Entry 9LGM (electron microscopy, 2.84 A resolution); this record covers chains B and N of the 5 polymer chains in the assembly.

[Chain B]
Molecule: Guanine nucleotide-binding protein G(I)/G(S)/G(T) subunit beta-1
Source organism: Homo sapiens
UniProt: P62873 (GBB1_HUMAN); residue numbers follow UniProt; this construct covers 2-340
Sequence (346 residues; each row starts with the number of its first residue; numbers below 1 keep their minus sign (Ile-5 is residue -5)):
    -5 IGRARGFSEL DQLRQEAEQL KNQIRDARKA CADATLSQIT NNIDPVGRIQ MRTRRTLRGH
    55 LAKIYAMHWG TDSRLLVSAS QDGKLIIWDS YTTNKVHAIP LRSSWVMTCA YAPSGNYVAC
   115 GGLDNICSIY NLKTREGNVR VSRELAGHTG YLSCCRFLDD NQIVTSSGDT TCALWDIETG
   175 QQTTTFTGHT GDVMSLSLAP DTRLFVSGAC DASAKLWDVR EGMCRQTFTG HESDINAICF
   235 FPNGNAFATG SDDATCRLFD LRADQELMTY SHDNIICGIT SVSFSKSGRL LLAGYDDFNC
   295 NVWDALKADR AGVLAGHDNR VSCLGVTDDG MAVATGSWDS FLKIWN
Not modelled in the structure: -5 to 2
Sequence notes: expression tag (-5 to 1)
Curated features (UniProtKB/Swiss-Prot):
  - modified residue: Ser2 (N-acetylserine), His266 (Phosphohistidine)
  - natural variant: Leu30 (L30F: In MRD42; uncertain significance), Arg52 (R52G: In MRD42), Gly64 (G64V: In MRD42), Asp76 (D76E: In MRD42; D76G: In MRD42), Gly77 (G77S: In MRD42), Lys78 (K78R: In MRD42), Ile80 (I80N: In MRD42; I80T: In MRD42), His91 (H91R: In MRD42; uncertain significance), Ala92 (A92T: In MRD42), Pro94 (P94S: In MRD42), Leu95 (L95P: In MRD42), Arg96 (R96L: In MRD42), 5 further natural variant entries in UniProt

[Chain N]
Molecule: Nanobody 35
Source organism: Lama glama
Notes: antibody fragment or engineered binder
Sequence (157 residues; each row starts with the number of its first residue; numbers below 1 keep their minus sign (Met-22 is residue -22)):
   -22 MKYLLPTAAA GLLLLAAQPA MAMQVQLQES GGGLVQPGGS LRLSCAASGF TFSNYKMNWV
    38 RQAPGKGLEW VSDISQSGAS ISYTGSVKGR FTISRDNAKN TLYLQMNSLK PEDTAVYYCA
    98 RCPAPFTRDC FDVTSTTYAY RGQGTQVTVS SHHHHHH
Not modelled in the structure: -22 to 0, 128-134

[Interface between chain B and chain N]
Residue-residue contacts - 20 pairs, chain B then chain N:
  Cys204(B) - Ala116(N)
  Cys204(B) - Tyr117(N)  hydrogen bond (backbone-side chain)
  Asp205(B) - Ala116(N)
  Ala206(B) - Tyr117(N)
  Thr223(B) - Gln1(N)
  His225(B) - Val2(N)
  Glu226(B) - Val2(N)
  Glu226(B) - Gly26(N)
  Glu226(B) - Phe27(N)
  Glu226(B) - Thr28(N)  hydrogen bond (side chain-backbone)
  Glu226(B) - Tyr32(N)  hydrogen bond (backbone-side chain)
  Glu226(B) - Arg98(N)  hydrogen bond (backbone-side chain)
  Ser227(B) - Arg98(N)
  Ser227(B) - Pro100(N)  hydrogen bond (side chain-backbone)
  Ser227(B) - Ala101(N)
  Ser227(B) - Tyr117(N)
  Asp228(B) - Pro100(N)
  Asp228(B) - Tyr117(N)  hydrogen bond
  Asp246(B) - Pro102(N)
  Asp247(B) - Pro102(N)
Also at the interface, not in a pair above, chain B (12 interface residues in all): Thr184, Gly224
Also at the interface, not in a pair above, chain N (13 interface residues in all): Thr114

[In short]
Chain B and chain N form an interface of 12 and 13 residues respectively, with 6 hydrogen bonds. Among the
polar pairs are Cys204(B)-Tyr117(N), Glu226(B)-Thr28(N) and Glu226(B)-Tyr32(N).
Here chain B is Guanine nucleotide-binding protein G(I)/G(S)/G(T) subunit beta-1 (Homo sapiens) and chain N is
Nanobody 35 (Lama glama). Entry 9LGM (Cryo-EM structure of GPR4 complexed with Gs in pH8.0) was determined by
electron microscopy together with 8ZCE, 8ZCF, 9JFT, 9JFV, 9JFW, 9JFX, 9JFZ and 9JHP from the same study.
